Entry 9BHT (electron microscopy, 3.26 A resolution); this record covers chains E and F of the 6 polymer chains in the assembly.

== Chain E ==
Molecule: CiSeptin-6
From: Ciona intestinalis
Reference sequence: F6V5P8 (F6V5P8_CIOIN); residues 8-413 here correspond to UniProt positions 1-406 (UniProt number = residue number - 7)
Amino-acid sequence (429 residues; each row starts with the number of its first residue):
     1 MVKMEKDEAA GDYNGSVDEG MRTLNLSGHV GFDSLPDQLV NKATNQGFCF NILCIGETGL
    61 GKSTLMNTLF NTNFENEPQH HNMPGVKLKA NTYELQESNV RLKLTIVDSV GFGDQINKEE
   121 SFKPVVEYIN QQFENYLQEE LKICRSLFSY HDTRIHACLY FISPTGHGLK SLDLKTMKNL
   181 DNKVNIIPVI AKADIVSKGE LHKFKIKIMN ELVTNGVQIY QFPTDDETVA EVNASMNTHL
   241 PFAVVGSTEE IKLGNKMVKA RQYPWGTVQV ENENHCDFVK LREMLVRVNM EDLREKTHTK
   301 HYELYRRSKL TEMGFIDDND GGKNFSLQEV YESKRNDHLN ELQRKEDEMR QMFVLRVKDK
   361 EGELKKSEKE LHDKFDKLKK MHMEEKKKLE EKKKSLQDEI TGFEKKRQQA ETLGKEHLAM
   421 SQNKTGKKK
Unresolved in the structure: 1-26, 315-429
Sequence notes: expression tag (1-7, 414-429)
Small-molecule neighbours:
  - GDP (guanosine-5'-diphosphate): Thr165, His167, Ile195, Glu200, Lys203
  - GTP (guanosine-5'-triphosphate): Glu57, Thr58, Gly59, Leu60, Gly61, Lys62, Ser63, Thr64, Glu77, Pro78, Gln79, Asp108, Val110, Lys192, Asp194, Val245, Gly246, Arg261, Tyr263

== Chain F ==
Molecule: CiSeptin-2
From: Ciona intestinalis
Amino-acid sequence (445 residues; numbered -33 to 411; the number before each row is that of its first residue; numbers below 1 keep their minus sign (Met-33 is residue -33)):
   -33 MGSSHHHHHH SSGLVPRGSH MASMTGGQQM GRGSMEKHQL ERHRSIRKNA RIVSHFSPDP
    27 KYNPSEIRKK YEGYTSPASK EREEQVKFKF TNPETPGYVG FANLPNQVHR KSVKKGFEFT
    87 LMVAGESGLG KSTLVNSLFL TDLYPERCIP PAADKITQTV KIDASTVEIE ERGVKLRLTV
   147 VDTPGYGDAI NCSDCYKPII QYIDDQFERY LHDESGLNRR HIVDNRVHSC FYFISSQGHG
   207 LKPLDIEFMK ALHNKVNIVP VLSKADSLTM PEVKRLKRRI LEEIAAHEIQ IYQLPDADED
   267 EDEEFKEQTR CLKESIPFAV VGSTQMIEVK GKKVRGRLYP WGVVEVENPD HCDFLKLRTM
   327 LITHMQDLQE VTHDLHYENF RARRLQSKDG EPANVSVDSG SNNRALQEKE AELQRMQEMV
   387 QQMQAQIKAQ SKSSPTGSKV VSHQI
Unresolved in the structure: -33 to 83, 108-128, 134-141, 179-189, 262-269, 351-411
Small-molecule neighbours:
  - GDP (guanosine-5'-diphosphate): Ser93, Gly94, Leu95, Gly96, Lys97, Ser98, Thr99, Leu100, Lys230, Asp232, Val286, Val287, Gly288, Arg303, Tyr305
  - GTP (guanosine-5'-triphosphate): His205, Ser233, Arg241

== How chain E and chain F interact ==
Pairs across the interface (53; chain E residue first):
  Glu57(E) with Gln203(F)
  Thr58(E) with Gln203(F), hydrogen bond (backbone-side chain); Gly204(F)
  Gly59(E) with Gln203(F); His205(F)
  Leu60(E) with Gln203(F)
  Pro78(E) with His205(F), hydrogen bond (backbone-side chain)
  Gln79(E) with His205(F), hydrogen bond
  His81(E) with His205(F), hydrogen bond (side chain-backbone); Gly206(F); Pro209(F); Arg245(F)
  Asp114(E) with Pro209(F)
  Ile116(E) with Asn157(F); Cys158(F), hydrogen bond (backbone-side chain); Ser159(F)
  Asn117(E) with Asn157(F)
  Lys118(E) with Ile156(F); Asn157(F)
  Glu119(E) with Ile156(F)
  Pro164(E) with Lys230(F), hydrogen bond (backbone-side chain)
  Thr165(E) with Gly94(F); Lys230(F), hydrogen bond (backbone-side chain)
  His167(E) with Gly94(F)
  Ser171(E) with Asp154(F), hydrogen bond (side chain-backbone); Ile156(F)
  Leu172(E) with Ile156(F)
  Lys192(E) with Gln203(F), hydrogen bond (side chain-backbone)
  Asp194(E) with Trp307(F)
  Ile195(E) with Lys230(F); Ser233(F); Tyr305(F), hydrogen bond (backbone-side chain)
  Val196(E) with Tyr305(F)
  Ser197(E) with Leu304(F); Tyr305(F)
  Lys198(E) with Pro306(F); Trp307(F)
  Arg261(E) with Thr235(F), hydrogen bond
  Gln262(E) with Thr235(F); Met236(F)
  Tyr263(E) with Asp232(F); Ser233(F); Leu234(F)
  Pro264(E) with Met236(F), hydrophobic
  Trp265(E) with Asp232(F); Trp307(F); Val309(F); Val310(F); His317(F)
  Thr267(E) with Trp307(F)
  Val268(E) with Trp307(F), hydrophobic
  His275(E) with Pro306(F); Trp307(F)
Other interface residues (no listed pair), chain E (35 interface residues in all): Asn82, Gln115, Lys175, Gly266
Other interface residues (no listed pair), chain F (30 interface residues in all): Ser93, Ser202, Leu207, Lys208, Gly308

== In short ==
Chain E and chain F form an interface of 35 and 30 residues respectively, with 11 hydrogen bonds. Among the
polar pairs are Thr58(E)-Gln203(F), Pro78(E)-His205(F) and Gln79(E)-His205(F). GTP and GDP are bound between
chain E and chain F.
Here chain E is CiSeptin-6 and chain F is CiSeptin-2, both from Ciona intestinalis. Entry 9BHT (Septin
Hexameric Complex SEPT2/SEPT6/SEPT7 of Ciona intestinalis by Cryo-EM) was determined by electron microscopy
(same publication as 9BHW).
